Entry 3E47 (X-ray diffraction, 3.00 A resolution); this record covers chains R and S of the 28 polymer chains in the assembly.

[Chain R]
Protein: Proteasome component PUP2
Organism: Saccharomyces cerevisiae
Notes: EC 3.4.25.1
UniProtKB: P32379 (PSA5_YEAST); the construct lacks a stretch of the UniProt sequence and is renumbered around it, so the offset changes along the chain: 9-123 = UniProt 9-123; 125-144 = UniProt 131-150; 145-180 = UniProt 152-187; 184-202 = UniProt 191-209; 3 more segments
Chain sequence (242 residues; row label = number of the first residue in the row; note: 7 numbers in that range are skipped by the numbering (no residue carries them; nothing is unmodelled there); a row labelled like 12A-12G holds insertion residues (12A, then the next letters in order)):
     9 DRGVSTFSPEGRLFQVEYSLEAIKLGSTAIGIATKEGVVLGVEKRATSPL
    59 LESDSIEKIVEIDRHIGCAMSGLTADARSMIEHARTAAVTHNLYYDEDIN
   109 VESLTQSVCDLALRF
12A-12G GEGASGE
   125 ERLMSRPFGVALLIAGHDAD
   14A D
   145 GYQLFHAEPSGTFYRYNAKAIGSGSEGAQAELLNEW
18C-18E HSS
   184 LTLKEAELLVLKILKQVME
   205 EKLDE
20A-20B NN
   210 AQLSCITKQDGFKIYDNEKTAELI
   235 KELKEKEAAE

[Chain S]
Protein: Proteasome component PRE5
Organism: Saccharomyces cerevisiae
Notes: EC 3.4.25.1
UniProtKB: P40302 (PSA1_YEAST); the construct has insertions or renumbered stretches relative to UniProt, so the offset changes along the chain: 4-60 = UniProt 2-58; 63-180 = UniProt 59-176; 183-204 = UniProt 183-204; 210-233 = UniProt 211-234
Chain sequence (233 residues; each row starts with the number of its first residue; note: 7 numbers in that range are skipped by the numbering (no residue carries them; nothing is unmodelled there); a row labelled like 18A-18F holds insertion residues (18A, then the next letters in order)):
     4 FRNNYDGDTVTFSPTGRLFQVEYALEAIKQGSVTVGLRSNTHAVLVALKR
    54 NADELSS
    63 YQKKIIKCDEHMGLSLAGLAPDARVLSNYLRQQCNYSSLVFNRKLAVERA
   113 GHLLCDKAQKNTQSYGGRPYGVGLLIIGYDKSGAHLLEFQPSGNVTELYG
   163 TAIGARSQGAKTYLERTL
18A-18F DTFIKI
   183 DGNPDELIKAGVEAISQSLRDE
   206 SL
 2B-2E TVDN
   210 LSIAIVGKDTPFTIYDGEAVAKYI
UniProt features mapped onto this chain:
  - modified residue: Ser16 (Phosphoserine)
  - cross-link: Lys191 (Glycyl lysine isopeptide (Lys-Gly) (interchain with G-Cter in ubiquitin))

[Chain R / chain S interface]
Pairs across the interface (48; chain R residue first):
  Ala12D(R) - Gly128(S)
  Ser12E(R) - Asn123(S)  hydrogen bond (backbone-side chain)
  Ser13(R) - Gly128(S)  hydrogen bond (side chain-backbone)
  Ser13(R) - Arg130(S)
  Thr14(R) - Gly10(S)  hydrogen bond (side chain-backbone)
  Thr14(R) - Gln23(S)
  Phe15(R) - Gln23(S)  hydrogen bond (backbone-side chain)
  Phe15(R) - Tyr26(S)
  Phe15(R) - Arg130(S)
  Phe15(R) - Pro131(S)
  Ser16(R) - Tyr26(S)
  Pro17(R) - Arg5(S)
  Pro17(R) - Tyr26(S)  hydrophobic
  Glu18(R) - Glu29(S)
  Glu18(R) - Gln33(S)  hydrogen bond (backbone-side chain)
  Gly19(R) - Tyr26(S)
  Gly19(R) - Ala30(S)
  Arg20(R) - Gln33(S)  hydrogen bond
  Leu21(R) - Arg130(S)
  Gln114(R) - Arg86(S)  hydrogen bond
  Asp118(R) - Arg86(S)  salt bridge
  Leu121(R) - Pro83(S)  hydrophobic
  Leu121(R) - Arg130(S)
  Ser154(R) - Pro83(S)
  Gly155(R) - Pro83(S)
  Thr156(R) - Gln64(S)
  Thr156(R) - Pro83(S)
  Phe157(R) - Gln64(S)
  Tyr158(R) - Arg53(S)  hydrogen bond (side chain-backbone)
  Tyr158(R) - Ala55(S)
  Tyr158(R) - Ser59(S)
  Tyr158(R) - Ser60(S)
  Tyr158(R) - Gln64(S)
  Arg159(R) - Leu58(S)
  Arg159(R) - Ser59(S)
  Arg159(R) - Ser60(S)  hydrogen bond (backbone-backbone)
  Tyr160(R) - Ala55(S)
  Tyr160(R) - Asp56(S)
  Tyr160(R) - Leu58(S)
  Tyr160(R) - Ser59(S)
  Asn161(R) - Leu58(S)  hydrogen bond (backbone-backbone)
  Ala162(R) - Leu58(S)  hydrophobic
  Lys163(R) - Asp56(S)  salt bridge
  Gln173(R) - Asp56(S)  hydrogen bond
  Leu176(R) - Leu58(S)
  Leu177(R) - Glu57(S)
  Leu177(R) - Leu58(S)  hydrophobic
  Trp180(R) - Leu58(S)  hydrophobic
Also at the interface, not in a pair above, chain R (31 interface residues in all): Arg10, Gly11, Gly12C
Also at the interface, not in a pair above, chain S (32 interface residues in all): Asp9, Ala27, Asn54, Lys65, Leu81, Ala82, Asp84, Ser126, Tyr127, Gly129, Gly133

[Summary]
31 residues of chain R face 32 of chain S across their interface, with 11 hydrogen bonds and 2 salt bridges.
Polar contacts include Asp118(R)-Arg86(S), Lys163(R)-Asp56(S) and Ser12E(R)-Asn123(S).
Chain R is Proteasome component PUP2 and chain S is Proteasome component PRE5, both from Saccharomyces
cerevisiae; the structure, Crystal Structure of the Yeast 20S Proteasome in Complex with Homobelactosin C, was
determined by X-ray diffraction.
